Entry 8D4R (X-ray diffraction, 3.81 A resolution); this record covers chains B and D of the 6 polymer chains in the assembly.

[Chain B]
Name: Envelope glycoprotein gp41
Organism: Human immunodeficiency virus 1
Amino-acid sequence (131 residues; row label = number of the first residue in the row; note: 15 numbers in that range are skipped by the numbering (no residue carries them; nothing is unmodelled there)):
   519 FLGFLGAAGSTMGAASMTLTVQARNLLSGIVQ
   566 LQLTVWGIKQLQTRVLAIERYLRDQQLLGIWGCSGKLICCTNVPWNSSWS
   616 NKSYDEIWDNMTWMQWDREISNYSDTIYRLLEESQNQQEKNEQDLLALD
Cystine bridges: Cys598-Cys604
Covalently attached groups: N-acetylglucosamine (NAG) linked to Asn637

[Chain D]
Name: 35O22 Fab heavy chain
Organism: Homo sapiens
Notes: antibody fragment or engineered binder
Amino-acid sequence (187 residues; each row starts with the number of its first residue; note: 40 numbers in that range are skipped by the numbering (no residue carries them; nothing is unmodelled there); a row labelled like 72A-72H holds insertion residues (72A, then the next letters in order)):
     1 EGQLVQSGAELKKPGASVKISCKTSGYRFNFYHINWIRQTAGRGPEWMGW
    51 IS
   52A P
    53 YSGDKNLAPAFQDRVIMTTD
72A-72H TEVPVTSF
    73 TSTGAAYMEI
82A-82C RNL
    83 KFDDTGTYFCAKGLLRDG
100A-100F SSTWLP
   101 YLWGQGTLLTVSSASTKGPSVFP
   138 LGCLVKDYFPEPVT
   163 VHTFPAVLQSSGLYSLSS
   196 CNVNHKPSNTKVDK
Cystine bridges: Cys22-Cys92, Cys140-Cys196

[Interface between chain B and chain D]
Pairs across the interface - 15 pairs, chain B then chain D:
  Gly527(B) with Arg98(D), hydrogen bond (backbone-side chain)
  Thr529(B) with Arg98(D)
  Asp620(B) with Leu97(D)
  Asp624(B) with Leu97(D); Arg98(D), hydrogen bond (backbone-backbone); Asp99(D), hydrogen bond (backbone-backbone); Gly100(D)
  Asn625(B) with Tyr32(D), hydrogen bond; Leu96(D); Leu97(D)
  Thr627(B) with Arg98(D)
  Met629(B) with Phe72H(D), hydrophobic
  Gln630(B) with Phe72H(D)
  Arg633(B) with Ser72G(D), hydrogen bond; Phe72H(D)
Interface residues without a listed pair, chain B (11 interface residues in all): Ser528, Glu621
Interface residues without a listed pair, chain D (9 interface residues in all): Phe31

[Summary]
The interface between chain B and chain D involves 11 residues on one side and 9 on the other, with 5 hydrogen
bonds. Polar contacts include Gly527(B)-Arg98(D), Asn625(B)-Tyr32(D) and Arg633(B)-Ser72G(D).
N-acetylglucosamine is covalently linked to Asn637(B).
Here chain B is Envelope glycoprotein gp41 (Human immunodeficiency virus 1) and chain D is 35O22 Fab heavy
chain (Homo sapiens). Entry 8D4R (Crystal Structure of Mosaic HIV-1 Envelope (MosM3.2) in Complex with
antibodies PGT124 and 35O22 at 3.8 ...) was determined by X-ray diffraction.
